4J4G - chains C and B of the 4 polymer chains in the assembly; structure by X-ray diffraction, 1.92 A resolution.

== Chain C (and B) ==
Protein: Cyanovirin-N
From: Nostoc ellipsosporum
Notes: chain B of this document is another copy of the same molecule, construct and numbering; everything in this record applies to it too
UniProt: P81180 (CVN_NOSEL); residues 1-101 here = UniProt positions 1-101
Amino-acid sequence (101 residues; numbered 1 to 101; the number before each row is that of its first residue):
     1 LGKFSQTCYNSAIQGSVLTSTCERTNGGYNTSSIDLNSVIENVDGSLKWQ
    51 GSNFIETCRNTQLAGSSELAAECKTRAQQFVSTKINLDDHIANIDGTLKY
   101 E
Differences from the reference sequence: engineered mutation Gly51 (Pro in P81180)
Disulfides: Cys8-Cys22, Cys58-Cys73
Curated features (UniProtKB/Swiss-Prot):
  - mutagenesis: Asn30 (N30A/Q/V: Prevents N-glycosylation upon overexpression in yeast without changing anti-HIV activity), Ser52 (S52P: Protein is exclusively dimeric and has moderate anti-HIV activity)

== Chain C / chain B interface ==
Residue-residue contacts (61):
  Arg59(C) with Phe80(B)
  Ala64(C) with Lys84(B)
  Ser67(C) with Ile85(B); Asn86(B), hydrogen bond; Leu87(B), hydrogen bond (backbone-backbone); Asp88(B), hydrogen bond
  Glu68(C) with Lys84(B); Ile85(B); Asn86(B)
  Leu69(C) with Lys84(B); Ile85(B), hydrogen bond (backbone-backbone)
  Ala70(C) with Thr83(B); Lys84(B)
  Ala71(C) with Val81(B); Ser82(B); Thr83(B), hydrogen bond (backbone-backbone)
  Glu72(C) with Phe80(B); Val81(B)
  Cys73(C) with Gln79(B); Phe80(B); Val81(B), hydrogen bond (backbone-backbone); Thr83(B)
  Lys74(C) with Gln78(B); Gln79(B); Phe80(B)
  Thr75(C) with Gln78(B), hydrogen bond (backbone-side chain); Gln79(B), hydrogen bond (backbone-backbone); Val81(B)
  Arg76(C) with Thr75(B); Gln78(B)
  Ala77(C) with Thr75(B); Gln78(B)
  Gln78(C) with Lys74(B); Thr75(B), hydrogen bond (side chain-backbone); Arg76(B); Ala77(B)
  Gln79(C) with Cys73(B); Lys74(B); Thr75(B), hydrogen bond (backbone-backbone)
  Phe80(C) with Thr57(B); Arg59(B); Glu72(B); Cys73(B); Lys74(B)
  Val81(C) with Ala71(B); Glu72(B); Cys73(B), hydrogen bond (backbone-backbone)
  Ser82(C) with Ala71(B)
  Thr83(C) with Ala70(B); Ala71(B), hydrogen bond (backbone-backbone); Cys73(B)
  Lys84(C) with Glu68(B); Leu69(B)
  Ile85(C) with Ser67(B); Glu68(B); Leu69(B), hydrogen bond (backbone-backbone)
  Asn86(C) with Ser67(B), hydrogen bond; Glu68(B)
  Leu87(C) with Ser67(B), hydrogen bond (backbone-backbone); Leu69(B), hydrophobic
  Asp88(C) with Ser67(B), hydrogen bond
Interface residues without a listed pair, chain C (25 interface residues in all): Thr57
Interface residues without a listed pair, chain B (25 interface residues in all): Leu63

== Summary ==
Chain C and chain B each contribute 25 residues to their interface; the contacts include 16 hydrogen bonds.
Polar contacts include Ser67(C)-Asn86(B), Ser67(C)-Asp88(B) and Thr75(C)-Gln78(B). UniProt lists 2 mutagenesis
sites on chain C.
Chain C and chain B are both Cyanovirin-N (Nostoc ellipsosporum); the structure, Structure of P51G
Cyanovirin-N swapped tetramer in the C2 space group, was determined by X-ray diffraction, deposited together
with 4J4C, 4J4D, 4J4E and 4J4F.
